PDB entry 9ARV | electron microscopy, 3.60 A resolution | chains A and B of the 11 polymer chains in the assembly

== Chain A (and B) ==
Protein: Isoform 1 of Immunoglobulin heavy constant mu
Organism: Homo sapiens
Notes: chain B of this document is another copy of the same molecule, construct and numbering; everything in this record applies to it too
Reference sequence: P01871 (IGHM_HUMAN), isoform P01871-1; residues 28-375 here correspond to UniProt positions 106-453 (UniProt number = residue number + 78)
Chain sequence (375 residues; each row starts with the number of its first residue):
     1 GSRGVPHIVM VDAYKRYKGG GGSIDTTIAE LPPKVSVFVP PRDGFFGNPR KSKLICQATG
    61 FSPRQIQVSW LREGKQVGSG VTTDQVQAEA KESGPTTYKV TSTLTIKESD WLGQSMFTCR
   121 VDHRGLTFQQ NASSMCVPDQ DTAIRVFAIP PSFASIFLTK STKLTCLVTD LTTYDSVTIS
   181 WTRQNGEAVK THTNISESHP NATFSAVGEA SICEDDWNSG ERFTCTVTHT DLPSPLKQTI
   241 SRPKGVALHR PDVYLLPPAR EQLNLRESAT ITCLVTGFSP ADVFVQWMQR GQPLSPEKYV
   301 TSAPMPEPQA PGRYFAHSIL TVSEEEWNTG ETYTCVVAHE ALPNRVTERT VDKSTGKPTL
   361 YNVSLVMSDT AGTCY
Unresolved in the structure: 1-140 (chain B: 1-140, 371-375)
Disulfides: Cys166-Cys225, Cys273-Cys335
Sequence notes: expression tag (1-27)
Swiss-Prot annotation at these positions:
  - glycosylation (N-linked (GlcNAc...) asparagine): Asn131 (complex), Asn194, Asn201

== How chain A and chain B interact ==
Residue-residue contacts - 61 pairs, chain A then chain B:
  Asp141(A) with Arg145(B)
  Asp252(A) with Glu267(B)
  Tyr254(A) with Ala259(B), hydrophobic; Glu261(B); Gln262(B), hydrogen bond; Leu265(B)
  Leu256(A) with Pro257(B); Pro258(B); Ala259(B), hydrophobic
  Pro257(A) with Leu256(B)
  Ala259(A) with Leu256(B), hydrophobic
  Arg260(A) with Thr355(B); Lys357(B)
  Gln262(A) with Tyr254(B)
  Leu265(A) with Tyr254(B)
  Glu297(A) with Gln309(B)
  Lys298(A) with Gln309(B)
  Val300(A) with Phe315(B), hydrophobic
  Ser302(A) with His317(B)
  Pro308(A) with Glu297(B); Val300(B); Thr321(B)
  Phe315(A) with His317(B); Ile319(B), hydrophobic
  His317(A) with Thr272(B); His317(B), hydrogen bond
  Ile319(A) with Leu274(B), hydrophobic
  Thr321(A) with Gln309(B)
  Arg349(A) with Glu261(B)
  Thr355(A) with Arg260(B), hydrogen bond (backbone-side chain)
  Lys357(A) with Gly356(B)
  Pro358(A) with Arg260(B); Pro358(B)
  Thr359(A) with Pro358(B); Thr359(B), hydrogen bond (backbone-side chain); Leu360(B)
  Leu360(A) with Thr359(B); Leu360(B)
  Tyr361(A) with Pro358(B); Leu360(B), hydrogen bond (backbone-backbone); Tyr361(B), hydrophobic; Asn362(B)
  Asn362(A) with Asn362(B)
  Val363(A) with Asn362(B); Val363(B); Ser364(B), hydrogen bond (backbone-backbone)
  Ser364(A) with Ser364(B)
  Leu365(A) with Ser364(B), hydrogen bond (backbone-backbone); Leu365(B), hydrophobic; Val366(B)
  Val366(A) with Val366(B), hydrophobic
  Met367(A) with Val366(B), hydrogen bond (backbone-backbone); Met367(B), hydrophobic; Ser368(B)
  Ser368(A) with Ser368(B); Thr370(B), hydrogen bond (side chain-backbone)
  Asp369(A) with Ser368(B), hydrogen bond (backbone-backbone); Asp369(B); Thr370(B)
  Thr370(A) with Met367(B); Ser368(B), hydrogen bond (backbone-backbone)
Interface residues without a listed pair, chain A (42 interface residues in all): Leu255, Pro258, Glu261, Thr270, Thr272, Tyr299, Pro306, Gly356
Interface residues without a listed pair, chain B (43 interface residues in all): Asp252, Leu255, Lys298, Tyr299, Glu307, Pro308, Val351

== Overview ==
Chain A and chain B form an interface of 42 and 43 residues respectively, with 11 hydrogen bonds. Polar pairs
include Tyr254(A)-Gln262(B), His317(A)-His317(B) and Thr355(A)-Arg260(B).
Chain A and chain B are both Isoform 1 of Immunoglobulin heavy constant mu (Homo sapiens); the structure,
CryoEM structure of AMETA-A3, was determined by electron microscopy.
